PDB entry 6VMB | electron microscopy, 5.23 A resolution (low resolution: residue-level contacts below are approximate; hydrogen-bond / salt-bridge calls are withheld) | chains A and d of the 26 polymer chains in the assembly

[Chain A]
Name: ATP synthase subunit alpha, chloroplastic
From: Spinacia oleracea
Notes: EC 7.1.2.2
UniProtKB: P06450 (ATPA_SPIOL); residues 1-507 here = UniProt positions 1-507
Sequence (507 residues; each row starts with the number of its first residue):
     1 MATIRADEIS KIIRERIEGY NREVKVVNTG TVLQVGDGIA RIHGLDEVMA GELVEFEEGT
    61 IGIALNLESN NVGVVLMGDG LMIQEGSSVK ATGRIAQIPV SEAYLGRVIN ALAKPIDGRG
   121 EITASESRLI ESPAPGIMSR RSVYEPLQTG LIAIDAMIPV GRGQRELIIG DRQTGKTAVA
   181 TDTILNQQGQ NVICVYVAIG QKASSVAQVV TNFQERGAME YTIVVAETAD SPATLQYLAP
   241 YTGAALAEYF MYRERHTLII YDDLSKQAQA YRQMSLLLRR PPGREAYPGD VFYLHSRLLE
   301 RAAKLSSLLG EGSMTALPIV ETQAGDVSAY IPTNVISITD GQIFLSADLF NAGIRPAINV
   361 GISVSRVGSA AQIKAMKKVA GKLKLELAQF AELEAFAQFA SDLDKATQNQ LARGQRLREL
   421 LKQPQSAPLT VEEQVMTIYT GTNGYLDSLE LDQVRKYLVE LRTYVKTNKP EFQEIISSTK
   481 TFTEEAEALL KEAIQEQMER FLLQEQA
Disordered / not traced: 1-5, 507
Small-molecule neighbours:
  - ADP (adenosine-5'-diphosphate): Val364, Ser365, Arg366, Leu385
  - ATP (adenosine-5'-triphosphate): Gln173, Thr174, Gly175, Lys176, Thr177, Ala178, Gln201, Phe350, Arg355, Pro356, Gln423, Gln425
Curated features (UniProtKB/Swiss-Prot):
  - binding site (ATP): Gly170 to Thr177
  - site: Ser363 (Required for activity)

[Chain d]
Name: ATP synthase delta chain, chloroplastic
From: Spinacia oleracea
UniProtKB: P11402 (ATPD_SPIOL); numbering as in UniProt (aligned over 1-257)
Sequence (257 residues; row label = number of the first residue in the row):
     1 MAALQNPVAL QSRTTTAVAA LSTSSTTSTP KPFSLSFSSS TATFNPLRLK ILTASKLTAK
    61 PRGGALGTRM VDSTASRYAS ALADVADVTG TLEATNSDVE KLIRIFSEEP VYYFFANPVI
   121 SIDNKRSVLD EIITTSGLQP HTANFINILI DSERINLVKE ILNEFEDVFN KITGTEVAVV
   181 TSVVKLENDH LAQIAKGVQK ITGAKNVRIK TVIDPSLVAG FTIRYGNEGS KLVDMSVKKQ
   241 LEEIAAQLEM DDVTLAV
Disordered / not traced: 1-71, 251-257

[Interface between chain A and chain d]
Pairs across the interface (16; chain A residue first):
  Ala6(A) with Arg104(d)
  Ile9(A) with Lys101(d); Thr135(d)
  Ile13(A) with Val111(d); Ile132(d)
  Arg14(A) with Pro110(d)
  Arg16(A) with Asn124(d); Val128(d)
  Ile17(A) with Pro110(d); Phe114(d)
  Glu18(A) with Pro110(d)
  Tyr20(A) with Ile120(d); Ser121(d)
  Asn21(A) with Tyr113(d); Asn117(d)
  His43(A) with Val119(d)
Other interface residues (no listed pair), chain A (13 interface residues in all): Ser10, Val24, Thr31
Other interface residues (no listed pair), chain d (19 interface residues in all): Ile105, Glu108, Pro118, Ser127, Glu131

[Overview]
Chain A and chain d form an interface of 13 and 19 residues respectively. Bound to chain A: ATP and ADP.
UniProt lists 8 ATP-binding residues on chain A.
Chain A is ATP synthase subunit alpha, chloroplastic and chain d is ATP synthase delta chain, chloroplastic,
both from Spinacia oleracea; the structure, Chloroplast ATP synthase (C1, CF1FO), was determined by electron
microscopy, deposited together with 6VM1, 6VM4, 6VMD, 6VMG, 6VOF, 6VOG and 8 further entries.
